PDB entry 5C0W | X-ray diffraction, 4.60 A resolution (low resolution: residue-level contacts below are approximate; hydrogen-bond / salt-bridge calls are withheld) | chains B and J of the 14 polymer chains in the assembly

[Chain B]
Name: Exosome complex component SKI6
Organism: Saccharomyces cerevisiae (strain ATCC 204508 / S288c)
Notes: fragment: Exosome complex component RRP41
UniProt: P46948 (RRP41_YEAST); residue numbers follow UniProt; this construct covers 1-246
Amino-acid sequence (248 residues; row label = number of the first residue in the row; numbers below 1 keep their minus sign (Gly-1 is residue -1)):
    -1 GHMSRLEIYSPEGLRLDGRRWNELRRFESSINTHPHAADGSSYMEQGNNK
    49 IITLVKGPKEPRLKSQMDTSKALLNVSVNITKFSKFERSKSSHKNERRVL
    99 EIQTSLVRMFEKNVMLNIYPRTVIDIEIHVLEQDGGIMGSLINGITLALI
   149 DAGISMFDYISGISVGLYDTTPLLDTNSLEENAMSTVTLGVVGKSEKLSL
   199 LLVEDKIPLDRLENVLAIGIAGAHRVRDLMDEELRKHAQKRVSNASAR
Disordered / not traced: -1 to 0, 245-246
Differences from the reference sequence: expression tag (-1 to 0)
Swiss-Prot annotation at these positions:
  - mutagenesis: Lys62 to Ser63 (Impairs RNA-binding (at the proposed ring entry site)), Arg95 to Arg96 (Impairs RNA-binding (at the proposed ring exit site))

[Chain J]
Name: Exosome complex exonuclease DIS3
Organism: Saccharomyces cerevisiae (strain ATCC 204508 / S288c)
Notes: EC 3.1.13.-, 3.1.26.-; fragment: Exosome complex exonuclease RRP44
UniProt: Q08162 (RRP44_YEAST); residues 1-1001 here = UniProt positions 1-1001
Amino-acid sequence (1004 residues; row label = number of the first residue in the row; numbers below 1 keep their minus sign (Gly-2 is residue -2)):
    -2 GPAMSVPAIAPRRKRLADGLSVTQKVFVRSRNGGATKIVREHYLRSDIPC
    48 LSRSCTKCPQIVVPDAQNELPKFILSDSPLELSAPIGKHYVVLDTNVVLQ
    98 AIDLLENPNCFFDVIVPQIVLDEVRNKSYPVYTRLRTLCRDSDDHKRFIV
   148 FHNEFSEHTFVERLPNETINDRNNRAIRKTCQWYSEHLKPYDINVVLVTN
   198 DRLNREAATKEVESNIITKSLVQYIELLPNADDIRDSIPQMDSFDKDLER
   248 DTFSDFTFPEYYSTARVMGGLKNGVLYQGNIQISEYNFLEGSVSLPRFSK
   298 PVLIVGQKNLNRAFNGDQVIVELLPQSEWKAPSSIVLDSEHFDVNDNPDI
   348 EAGDDDDNNESSSNTTVISDKQRRLLAKDAMIAQRSKKIQPTAKVVYIQR
   398 RSWRQYVGQLAPSSVDPQSSSTQNVFVILMDKCLPKVRIRTRRAAELLDK
   448 RIVISIDSWPTTHKYPLGHFVRDLGTIESAQAETEALLLEHDVEYRPFSK
   498 KVLECLPAEGHDWKAPTKLDDPEAVSKDPLLTKRKDLRDKLICSIDPPGC
   548 VDINDALHAKKLPNGNWEVGVHIADVTHFVKPGTALDAEGAARGTSVYLV
   598 DKRIDMLPMLLGTDLCSLKPYVDRFAFSVIWELDDSANIVNVNFMKSVIR
   648 SREAFSYEQAQLRIDDKTQNDELTMGMRALLKLSVKLKQKRLEAGALNLA
   698 SPEVKVHMDSETSDPNEVEIKKLLATNSLVEEFMLLANISVARKIYDAFP
   748 QTAMLRRHAAPPSTNFEILNEMLNTRKNMSISLESSKALADSLDRCVDPE
   798 DPYFNTLVRIMSTRCMMAAQYFYSGAYSYPDFRHYGLAVDIYTHFTSPIR
   848 RYCDVVAHRQLAGAIGYEPLSLTHRDKNKMDMICRNINRKHRNAQFAGRA
   898 SIEYYVGQVMRNNESTETGYVIKVFNNGIVVLVPKFGVEGLIRLDNLTED
   948 PNSAAFDEVEYKLTFVPTNSDKPRDVYVFDKVEVQVRSVMDPITSKRKAE
   998 LLLK
Disordered / not traced: -2 to 8, 239-248, 348-360
Differences from the reference sequence: expression tag (-2 to 0); engineered mutation Asn171 (Asp in Q08162), Asn551 (Asp in Q08162)
Ion coordination: Zn2+: Cys47, Cys52, Cys55, His184; Mg2+: Asp543 (shared with 2 residues of chain R)

[Chain B / chain J interface]
Residue-residue contacts - 43 pairs, chain B then chain J:
  Met1(B) - Ser27(J)
  Met1(B) - Ile347(J)
  Ser2(B) - Arg26(J)
  Ser2(B) - Asn123(J)
  Arg3(B) - Arg122(J)
  Arg3(B) - Asn123(J)
  Arg3(B) - Gln420(J)
  Arg3(B) - Asn421(J)
  Leu4(B) - Arg37(J)
  Leu4(B) - Arg122(J)
  Glu5(B) - Arg122(J)
  Glu5(B) - Tyr129(J)
  Ser8(B) - Arg133(J)
  Ser8(B) - His149(J)
  Pro9(B) - Arg133(J)
  Glu10(B) - Arg133(J)
  Glu10(B) - Val147(J)
  Glu10(B) - His149(J)
  Leu12(B) - Arg42(J)
  Leu12(B) - Ile45(J)
  Leu12(B) - His149(J)
  Leu12(B) - Phe152(J)
  Arg13(B) - Phe152(J)
  Asp15(B) - Glu38(J)
  Asp15(B) - His39(J)
  Asp15(B) - Tyr40(J)
  Asp15(B) - Phe152(J)
  Gly16(B) - Arg42(J)
  Gly16(B) - Phe152(J)
  Arg17(B) - Tyr40(J)
  Arg17(B) - Arg42(J)
  Arg18(B) - Arg42(J)
  Arg18(B) - Asp44(J)
  Trp19(B) - Ala63(J)
  Glu21(B) - Leu17(J)
  Glu21(B) - Arg42(J)
  Arg23(B) - Glu38(J)
  Arg23(B) - Tyr40(J)
  Phe84(B) - Lys34(J)
  Phe84(B) - Val36(J)
  Asp132(B) - Glu38(J)
  Leu177(B) - Arg37(J)
  Ala181(B) - Ser418(J)
Interface residues without a listed pair, chain B (25 interface residues in all): Arg24, Asn46, Tyr166, Asn175
Interface residues without a listed pair, chain J (32 interface residues in all): Leu13, Gln21, Ile35, Leu118, Asp119, Tyr126, Ser411, Gln415

[Summary]
25 residues of chain B face 32 of chain J across their interface. Cys47(J), Cys52(J), Cys55(J) and His184(J)
form the Zn2+ site. UniProt lists 4 mutagenesis sites on chain B.
Here chain B is Exosome complex component SKI6 and chain J is Exosome complex exonuclease DIS3, both from
Saccharomyces cerevisiae (strain ATCC 204508 / S288c). Entry 5C0W (Structure of a 12-subunit nuclear exosome
complex bound to single-stranded RNA substrates) was determined by X-ray diffraction, deposited together with
5C0X and 5C0Y.
